Entry 3R0E (X-ray diffraction, 2.40 A resolution); this record covers chains A and B.

[Chain A]
Molecule: Lectin
Source organism: Remusatia vivipara
UniProt: B5LYJ9 (B5LYJ9_9ARAE); residues 1-109 here correspond to UniProt positions 24-132 (UniProt number = residue number + 23)
Sequence (109 residues; numbered 1 to 109; the number before each row is that of its first residue):
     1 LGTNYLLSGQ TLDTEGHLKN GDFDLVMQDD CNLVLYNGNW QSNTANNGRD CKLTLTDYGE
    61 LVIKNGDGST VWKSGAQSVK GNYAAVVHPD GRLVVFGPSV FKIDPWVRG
Sequence notes: conflict Phe96 (Leu119 in B5LYJ9)
Disulfide bonds: Cys31-Cys51

[Chain B]
Molecule: Lectin
Source organism: Remusatia vivipara
UniProt: B5LYJ9 (B5LYJ9_9ARAE); residues 1-110 here correspond to UniProt positions 140-249 (UniProt number = residue number + 139)
Sequence (110 residues; row label = number of the first residue in the row):
     1 NIPFTNNLLF SGQVLYGDGR LTAKNHQLVM QGDCNLVLYG GKYGWQSNTH GNGEHCFLRL
    61 NHKGELIIKD DDFKTIWSSR SSSKQGEYVL ILQDDGFGVI YGPAIFETSS
Disulfide bonds: Cys34-Cys56

[How chain A and chain B interact]
Contacting residue pairs - 88 pairs, chain A then chain B:
  Thr3(A) - Asp94(B)
  Asn4(A) - Thr5(B)
  Asn4(A) - Asn7(B)  hydrogen bond
  Asn4(A) - Leu8(B)
  Tyr5(A) - Asn7(B)
  Tyr5(A) - Ile91(B)  hydrophobic
  Tyr5(A) - Gln93(B)
  Tyr5(A) - Asp94(B)  hydrogen bond (side chain-backbone)
  Leu7(A) - Gln93(B)
  Leu7(A) - Tyr101(B)
  Asn20(A) - Thr5(B)  hydrogen bond
  Asn20(A) - Leu8(B)
  Trp40(A) - Thr108(B)
  Tyr58(A) - Ile105(B)
  Gly59(A) - Ile105(B)
  Ser74(A) - Phe106(B)
  Ala76(A) - Ile105(B)
  Asn82(A) - Tyr101(B)
  Tyr83(A) - Tyr101(B)
  Tyr83(A) - Ile105(B)  hydrophobic
  Ala84(A) - Ile91(B)  hydrophobic
  Ala84(A) - Tyr101(B)  hydrophobic
  Val86(A) - Leu8(B)  hydrophobic
  Val86(A) - Ile91(B)  hydrophobic
  His88(A) - Phe10(B)
  His88(A) - Glu87(B)  salt bridge
  Pro89(A) - Pro3(B)
  Pro89(A) - Thr5(B)
  Pro89(A) - Phe10(B)
  Asp90(A) - Pro3(B)
  Arg92(A) - Glu87(B)  salt bridge
  Arg92(A) - Glu107(B)  salt bridge
  Arg92(A) - Thr108(B)
  Arg92(A) - Ser109(B)
  Arg92(A) - Ser110(B)
  Leu93(A) - Glu107(B)
  Leu93(A) - Thr108(B)  hydrogen bond (backbone-side chain)
  Val94(A) - Ala104(B)  hydrophobic
  Val94(A) - Phe106(B)
  Val95(A) - Ala104(B)
  Val95(A) - Ile105(B)  hydrogen bond (backbone-backbone)
  Val95(A) - Phe106(B)  hydrogen bond (backbone-backbone)
  Phe96(A) - Phe10(B)  hydrophobic
  Phe96(A) - Glu87(B)
  Phe96(A) - Val89(B)  hydrophobic
  Phe96(A) - Tyr101(B)  hydrophobic
  Phe96(A) - Pro103(B)
  Phe96(A) - Ala104(B)
  Gly97(A) - Gly102(B)
  Gly97(A) - Pro103(B)  hydrogen bond (backbone-backbone)
  Gly97(A) - Ile105(B)
  Pro98(A) - Gly102(B)
  Ser99(A) - Val99(B)
  Ser99(A) - Ile100(B)
  Ser99(A) - Tyr101(B)
  Val100(A) - Gly64(B)
  Val100(A) - Ser81(B)
  Val100(A) - Ser83(B)
  Val100(A) - Tyr88(B)  hydrophobic
  Val100(A) - Ile100(B)  hydrogen bond (backbone-backbone)
  Val100(A) - Gly102(B)
  Phe101(A) - Trp77(B)  hydrophobic
  Phe101(A) - Ser79(B)
  Phe101(A) - Ser81(B)
  Phe101(A) - Val99(B)
  Phe101(A) - Ile100(B)  hydrogen bond (backbone-backbone)
  Lys102(A) - Phe97(B)
  Lys102(A) - Gly98(B)
  Ile103(A) - Leu38(B)  hydrophobic
  Ile103(A) - Trp45(B)  hydrophobic
  Ile103(A) - Phe97(B)
  Ile103(A) - Gly98(B)  hydrogen bond (backbone-backbone)
  Asp104(A) - Phe97(B)
  Pro105(A) - Gly40(B)
  Pro105(A) - Gly41(B)
  Pro105(A) - Lys42(B)  hydrogen bond (backbone-backbone)
  Pro105(A) - Tyr43(B)  hydrogen bond (backbone-backbone)
  Pro105(A) - Gly44(B)  hydrogen bond (backbone-backbone)
  Pro105(A) - Gly96(B)
  Trp106(A) - His26(B)
  Trp106(A) - Gly41(B)
  Trp106(A) - Lys42(B)
  Trp106(A) - Tyr43(B)
  Trp106(A) - Asp95(B)  hydrogen bond (side chain-backbone)
  Trp106(A) - Gly96(B)
  Trp106(A) - Phe97(B)
  Val107(A) - Tyr43(B)
  Arg108(A) - Tyr43(B)
Also at the interface, not in a pair above, chain A (39 interface residues in all): Leu35, Leu61, Gln77, Ser78, Gly91
Also at the interface, not in a pair above, chain B (41 interface residues in all): Ile2

[Overview]
39 residues of chain A and 41 residues of chain B are in contact; the contacts include 14 hydrogen bonds and 3
salt bridges. Among the polar pairs are His88(A)-Glu87(B), Arg92(A)-Glu87(B) and Arg92(A)-Glu107(B).
Chain A is Lectin and chain B is Lectin, both from Remusatia vivipara; the structure, Structure of Remusatia
vivipara lectin, was determined by X-ray diffraction.
